9DGG - chains D and J of the 12 polymer chains in the assembly; structure by electron microscopy, 2.98 A resolution.

[Chain D]
Name: Histone H2B 1.1
Organism: Xenopus laevis
Reference sequence: P02281 (H2B11_XENLA); residues -3 to 122 here correspond to UniProt positions 1-126 (UniProt number = residue number + 4)
Sequence (126 residues; row label = number of the first residue in the row; numbers below 1 keep their minus sign (Met-3 is residue -3)):
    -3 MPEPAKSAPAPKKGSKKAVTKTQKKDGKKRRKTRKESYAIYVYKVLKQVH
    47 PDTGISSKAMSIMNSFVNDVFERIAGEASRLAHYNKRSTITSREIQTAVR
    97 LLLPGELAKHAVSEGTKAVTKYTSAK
Disordered / not traced: -3 to 28, 122
Construct notes: engineered mutation Thr29 (Ser33 in P02281)
Swiss-Prot annotation at these positions:
  - modified residue: Lys2 (N6-acetyllysine), Lys9 (N6-acetyllysine), Ser11 (Phosphoserine), Lys12 (N6-acetyllysine), Lys17 (N6-acetyllysine)
  - glycosylation: Ser109 (O-linked (GlcNAc) serine)
  - cross-link: Lys117 (Glycyl lysine isopeptide (Lys-Gly) (interchain with G-Cter in ubiquitin))

[Chain J]
Molecule: 187-nt DNA strand
Organism: synthetic construct
Sequence (187 nucleotides; each row starts with the number of its first residue):
     1 ATCGGGTGATGCCCGATCCCCTGGAGAATCCCGGTGCCGAGGCCGCTCAA
    51 TTGGTCGTAGACAGCTCTAGCACCGCTTAAACGCACGTACGCGCTGTCCC
   101 CCGCGTTTTAACCGCCAAGGGGATTACTCCCTAGTCTCCAGGCACGTGTC
   151 AGATATATACATCCTGTTCCAGTGCCGGTGTCGCGAT
Disordered / not traced: 1-23, 167-187

[Interface between chain D and chain J]
Contacting residue pairs (12; chain D residue first):
  Thr29(D) with DA144(J), phosphate contact
  Arg30(D) with DG141(J), base contact; DG142(J), base contact; DC143(J), sugar contact; DA144(J), phosphate contact
  Lys31(D) with DA144(J), hydrogen bond to the phosphate
  Glu32(D) with DC143(J), phosphate contact
  Ser33(D) with DC143(J), phosphate contact
  Ile36(D) with DG142(J), phosphate contact; DC143(J), phosphate contact
  Tyr37(D) with DG142(J), hydrogen bond to the phosphate
  Lys40(D) with DG142(J), salt bridge to the phosphate

[Summary]
8 residues of chain D face 4 of chain J across their interface; the contacts include 2 hydrogen bonds and 1
salt bridge. Polar pairs include Lys31(D)-DA144(J), Tyr37(D)-DG142(J) and Lys40(D)-DG142(J).
Here chain D is Histone H2B 1.1 (Xenopus laevis) and chain J is a 187-nt DNA strand (synthetic construct).
Entry 9DGG (ncPRC1RYBP bound to unmodified nucleosome) was determined by electron microscopy.
